6QUA - chains B and F of the 4 polymer chains in the assembly; structure by X-ray diffraction, 2.68 A resolution.

[Chain B]
Molecule: hsRosR-DNA binding protein
From: Halobacterium salinarum (strain ATCC 700922 / JCM 11081 / NRC-1)
Reference sequence: Q9HSF4 (Q9HSF4_HALSA); residue numbers follow UniProt; this construct covers 6-116
Sequence (117 residues; numbered 6 to 122; the number before each row is that of its first residue):
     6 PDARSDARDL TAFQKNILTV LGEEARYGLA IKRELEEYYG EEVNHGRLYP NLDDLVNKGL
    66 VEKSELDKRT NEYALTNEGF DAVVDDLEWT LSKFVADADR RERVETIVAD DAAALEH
Not modelled in the structure: 122
Sequence notes: expression tag (117-122)

[Chain F]
Molecule: 28-nt DNA strand
Sequence (28 nucleotides; row label = number of the first residue in the row):
     1 GCGACGTGTA TTTCCCCTGA CACTAGCG

[Chain B / chain F interface]
Pairs across the interface - 10 pairs, chain B then chain F:
  Gly51(B) with DT18(F), base contact; DG19(F), base contact
  Arg52(B) with DC17(F), salt bridge to the phosphate; DT18(F), phosphate contact
  Asn56(B) with DC17(F), hydrogen bond to the phosphate
  Asp72(B) with DG26(F), phosphate contact
  Lys73(B) with DA25(F), sugar contact; DG26(F), phosphate contact
  Arg74(B) with DA25(F), base contact; DG26(F), sugar contact
Interface residues without a listed pair, chain B (10 interface residues in all): Thr16, Phe18, Asn49, His50
Interface residues without a listed pair, chain F (7 interface residues in all): DA20, DC27

[Overview]
The interface between chain B and chain F involves 10 residues on one side and 7 on the other, with 1 hydrogen
bond and 1 salt bridge. Among the polar pairs are Asn56(B)-DC17(F) and Arg52(B)-DC17(F).
Chain B is hsRosR-DNA binding protein (Halobacterium salinarum (strain ATCC 700922 / JCM 11081 / NRC-1)) and
chain F is a 28-nt DNA strand; the structure, The complex structure of hsRosR-SG (vng0258/RosR-SG), was
determined by X-ray diffraction (same publication as 6QFD, 6QH0 and 6QIL).
